4AOA - chains A and B; structure by X-ray diffraction, 2.28 A resolution.

Chain A (and B):
Protein: Beta-phenylalanine aminotransferase
Organism: Variovorax paradoxus
Notes: chain B of this document is another copy of the same molecule, construct and numbering; everything in this record applies to it too
Amino-acid sequence (454 residues; each row starts with the number of its first residue; numbers below 1 keep their minus sign (Met-19 is residue -19)):
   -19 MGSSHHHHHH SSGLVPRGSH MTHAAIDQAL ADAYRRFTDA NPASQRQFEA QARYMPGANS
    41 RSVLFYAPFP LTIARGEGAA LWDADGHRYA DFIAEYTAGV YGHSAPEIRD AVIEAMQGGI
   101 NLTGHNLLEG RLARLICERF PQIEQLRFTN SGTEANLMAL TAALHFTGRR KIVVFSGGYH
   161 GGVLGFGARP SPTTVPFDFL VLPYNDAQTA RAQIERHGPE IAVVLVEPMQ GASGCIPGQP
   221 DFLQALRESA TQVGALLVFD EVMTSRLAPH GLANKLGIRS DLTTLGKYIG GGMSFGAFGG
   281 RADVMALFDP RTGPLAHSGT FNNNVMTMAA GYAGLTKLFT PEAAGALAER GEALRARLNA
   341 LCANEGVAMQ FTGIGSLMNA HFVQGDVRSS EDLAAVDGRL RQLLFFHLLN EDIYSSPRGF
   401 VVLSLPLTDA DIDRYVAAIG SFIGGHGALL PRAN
Not modelled in the structure: -19 to 4 (chain B: -19 to 2)
Small-molecule neighbours:
  - IK2 (4'-deoxy-4'-acetylyamino-pyridoxal-5'-phosphate), molecule 1: Arg41, Val43, Tyr76, Ser131, Gly132, Thr133, Asn136, Tyr159, His160, Gly161, Glu207, Asp240, Val242, Met243, Lys267
  - IK2, molecule 2: Glu134, Ser298, Gly299, Thr300
Reported in the primary citation:
  - binding site for IK2: Arg41, Lys267
  - mutagenesis - R41A: abolished catalytic activity on (S)-b-phenylalanine
  - specificity-determining residues: Tyr76, Ser298 (proposed by the authors, not directly observed)

Interface between chain A and chain B:
Pairs across the interface (204):
  Phe28(A) - Arg291(B)
  Gln31(A) - His105(B)
  Gln31(A) - Asn106(B)
  Gln31(A) - Glu109(B)  hydrogen bond
  Gln31(A) - Gly110(B)
  Ala32(A) - Gln125(B)  hydrogen bond (backbone-side chain)
  Arg33(A) - Glu124(B)
  Arg33(A) - Gln125(B)
  Tyr34(A) - Arg114(B)
  Tyr34(A) - Gln125(B)
  Tyr34(A) - Leu126(B)  hydrogen bond (backbone-backbone)
  Met35(A) - Ala113(B)  hydrophobic
  Met35(A) - Gln125(B)  hydrogen bond (backbone-side chain)
  Met35(A) - Leu126(B)
  Met35(A) - Arg127(B)
  Met35(A) - Phe128(B)  hydrophobic
  Pro36(A) - Gln125(B)
  Pro36(A) - Leu126(B)
  Pro36(A) - Arg127(B)
  Pro36(A) - Met285(B)
  Pro36(A) - Asp289(B)
  Pro36(A) - Pro290(B)
  Gly37(A) - Asp289(B)  hydrogen bond (backbone-side chain)
  Gly37(A) - Arg291(B)
  Ala38(A) - His105(B)  hydrogen bond (backbone-side chain)
  Asn39(A) - His105(B)  hydrogen bond
  Asn39(A) - Arg127(B)  hydrogen bond (backbone-side chain)
  Asn39(A) - Pro290(B)
  Ser40(A) - Glu109(B)
  Ser40(A) - Arg127(B)
  Ser40(A) - Phe128(B)  hydrogen bond (side chain-backbone)
  Ser40(A) - His297(B)
  Ser40(A) - Asn302(B)  hydrogen bond (backbone-side chain)
  Arg41(A) - Arg127(B)
  Arg41(A) - His297(B)
  Arg41(A) - Gly299(B)  hydrogen bond (side chain-backbone)
  Arg41(A) - Thr300(B)  hydrogen bond (side chain-backbone)
  Arg41(A) - Asn303(B)
  Ser42(A) - Arg127(B)
  Ser42(A) - Ala296(B)
  Ser42(A) - His297(B)  hydrogen bond (side chain-backbone)
  Ser42(A) - Ser298(B)  hydrogen bond (backbone-side chain)
  Val43(A) - Ser298(B)  hydrogen bond (backbone-side chain)
  Leu44(A) - Gly104(B)
  Leu44(A) - His105(B)
  Leu44(A) - Asn303(B)
  Phe45(A) - Pro290(B)  hydrophobic
  Phe45(A) - Arg291(B)
  Pro50(A) - His105(B)
  Leu51(A) - His105(B)
  Thr52(A) - His105(B)
  Thr52(A) - Asn106(B)
  Thr52(A) - Leu107(B)
  Ile53(A) - Leu102(B)
  Ile53(A) - His105(B)  hydrogen bond (backbone-backbone)
  Ile53(A) - Asn106(B)
  Ala54(A) - Leu107(B)  hydrophobic
  Arg55(A) - Gly98(B)
  Arg55(A) - Leu102(B)
  Gly56(A) - Gly98(B)  hydrogen bond (backbone-backbone)
  Gly56(A) - Gly99(B)
  Gly56(A) - Leu102(B)
  Leu61(A) - Leu102(B)  hydrophobic
  Ile73(A) - Thr103(B)
  Ala74(A) - Thr103(B)
  Glu75(A) - Asn101(B)
  Glu75(A) - Leu102(B)  hydrogen bond (side chain-backbone)
  Glu75(A) - Thr103(B)  hydrogen bond (backbone-side chain)
  Glu75(A) - Thr300(B)
  Tyr76(A) - Thr103(B)
  Ala78(A) - Thr300(B)
  Gly79(A) - Asn101(B)
  His83(A) - Gly99(B)
  His83(A) - Ile100(B)  hydrogen bond (side chain-backbone)
  His83(A) - Asn101(B)  hydrogen bond (side chain-backbone)
  Arg89(A) - Met96(B)
  Val92(A) - Met96(B)  hydrophobic
  Ile93(A) - Ile93(B)  hydrophobic
  Met96(A) - Arg89(B)
  Met96(A) - Val92(B)  hydrophobic
  Met96(A) - Ile93(B)  hydrophobic
  Gly98(A) - Arg55(B)
  Gly98(A) - Gly56(B)  hydrogen bond (backbone-backbone)
  Gly99(A) - Gly56(B)
  Gly99(A) - His83(B)
  Ile100(A) - His83(B)  hydrogen bond (backbone-side chain)
  Ile100(A) - Met273(B)  hydrophobic
  Asn101(A) - Glu75(B)
  Asn101(A) - Gly79(B)
  Asn101(A) - His83(B)  hydrogen bond (backbone-side chain)
  Asn101(A) - Gly272(B)  hydrogen bond (side chain-backbone)
  Leu102(A) - Ile53(B)
  Leu102(A) - Arg55(B)
  Leu102(A) - Gly56(B)
  Leu102(A) - Leu61(B)
  Leu102(A) - Glu75(B)  hydrogen bond (backbone-side chain)
  Thr103(A) - Leu44(B)
  Thr103(A) - Ile73(B)
  Thr103(A) - Ala74(B)
  Thr103(A) - Glu75(B)  hydrogen bond (side chain-backbone)
  Thr103(A) - Tyr76(B)
  Thr103(A) - Tyr394(B)  hydrogen bond (backbone-side chain)
  Gly104(A) - Leu44(B)
  His105(A) - Gln31(B)  hydrogen bond
  His105(A) - Gly37(B)
  His105(A) - Ala38(B)  hydrogen bond (side chain-backbone)
  His105(A) - Asn39(B)  hydrogen bond
  His105(A) - Leu44(B)
  His105(A) - Pro50(B)
  His105(A) - Leu51(B)
  His105(A) - Thr52(B)
  His105(A) - Ile53(B)  hydrogen bond (backbone-backbone)
  Asn106(A) - Gln31(B)
  Asn106(A) - Thr52(B)
  Asn106(A) - Ile53(B)
  Leu107(A) - Thr52(B)
  Leu107(A) - Ala54(B)  hydrophobic
  Glu109(A) - Gln31(B)
  Glu109(A) - Met35(B)
  Gly110(A) - Gln31(B)  hydrogen bond (backbone-side chain)
  Ala113(A) - Met35(B)  hydrophobic
  Arg114(A) - Arg33(B)
  Arg114(A) - Tyr34(B)  hydrogen bond
  Glu124(A) - Arg33(B)
  Gln125(A) - Ala32(B)  hydrogen bond (side chain-backbone)
  Gln125(A) - Arg33(B)
  Gln125(A) - Tyr34(B)
  Gln125(A) - Pro36(B)
  Leu126(A) - Tyr34(B)  hydrogen bond (backbone-backbone)
  Leu126(A) - Met35(B)
  Leu126(A) - Pro36(B)
  Arg127(A) - Pro36(B)
  Arg127(A) - Asn39(B)  hydrogen bond
  Arg127(A) - Ser40(B)
  Arg127(A) - Arg41(B)
  Arg127(A) - Ser42(B)  hydrogen bond
  Phe128(A) - Met35(B)  hydrophobic
  Phe128(A) - Ser40(B)  hydrogen bond (backbone-side chain)
  Asn130(A) - Asn130(B)
  Ser131(A) - Glu134(B)  hydrogen bond
  Thr133(A) - Glu134(B)
  Glu134(A) - Ser131(B)  hydrogen bond
  Glu134(A) - Thr133(B)
  Leu137(A) - Leu137(B)  hydrophobic
  Met138(A) - Val163(B)  hydrophobic
  Thr141(A) - Thr173(B)
  Tyr159(A) - Ser298(B)
  Val163(A) - Met138(B)  hydrophobic
  Val163(A) - Thr141(B)
  Pro172(A) - His145(B)
  Pro172(A) - Leu295(B)  hydrophobic
  Thr173(A) - Met138(B)
  Thr173(A) - Thr141(B)
  Thr173(A) - Ala296(B)
  Val175(A) - Val175(B)  hydrophobic
  Pro176(A) - Arg150(B)
  Pro176(A) - Pro176(B)
  Pro176(A) - Phe177(B)
  Phe177(A) - Val175(B)  hydrophobic
  Phe177(A) - Pro176(B)
  Lys267(A) - Thr300(B)  hydrogen bond
  Lys267(A) - Phe301(B)
  Gly272(A) - Asn101(B)  hydrogen bond (backbone-side chain)
  Gly272(A) - Phe301(B)
  Met273(A) - Phe301(B)
  Met273(A) - Met306(B)  hydrophobic
  Ser274(A) - Ser274(B)  hydrogen bond
  Ser274(A) - Phe301(B)
  Phe275(A) - Phe301(B)
  Met285(A) - Pro36(B)
  Asp289(A) - Pro36(B)
  Asp289(A) - Gly37(B)
  Pro290(A) - Pro36(B)
  Pro290(A) - Gly37(B)
  Pro290(A) - Asn39(B)
  Pro290(A) - Phe45(B)  hydrophobic
  Arg291(A) - Phe28(B)
  Arg291(A) - Gly37(B)
  Arg291(A) - Phe45(B)
  Leu295(A) - Pro172(B)  hydrophobic
  Ala296(A) - Ser42(B)
  Ala296(A) - Thr173(B)
  His297(A) - Ser40(B)
  His297(A) - Arg41(B)
  His297(A) - Ser42(B)  hydrogen bond (backbone-side chain)
  Ser298(A) - Ser42(B)  hydrogen bond (side chain-backbone)
  Ser298(A) - Val43(B)  hydrogen bond (side chain-backbone)
  Ser298(A) - Tyr159(B)
  Gly299(A) - Arg41(B)  hydrogen bond (backbone-side chain)
  Thr300(A) - Arg41(B)  hydrogen bond (backbone-side chain)
  Thr300(A) - Ala78(B)
  Thr300(A) - Lys267(B)
  Phe301(A) - Ala78(B)  hydrophobic
  Phe301(A) - Lys267(B)
  Phe301(A) - Gly272(B)
  Phe301(A) - Met273(B)
  Phe301(A) - Ser274(B)
  Phe301(A) - Phe275(B)
  Asn302(A) - Ser40(B)  hydrogen bond (side chain-backbone)
  Asn303(A) - Arg41(B)
  Asn303(A) - Leu44(B)
  Met306(A) - Met273(B)  hydrophobic
  Tyr394(A) - Thr103(B)  hydrogen bond (side chain-backbone)
  Tyr394(A) - Gly104(B)
Interface residues without a listed pair, chain A (97 interface residues in all): Gln27, Gly82, Ile88, Cys117, Glu118, His145, Arg150, Phe288, Pro294
Interface residues without a listed pair, chain B (99 interface residues in all): Gln27, Gly82, Ile88, Gln97, Cys117, Glu118, Gly162, Phe288, Pro294

Overview:
The interface between chain A and chain B involves 97 residues on one side and 99 on the other, with 51
hydrogen bonds. Polar pairs include Gln31(A)-Glu109(B), Ala32(A)-Gln125(B) and Met35(A)-Gln125(B). Chain A
binds compound IK2. From the paper: a binding site for IK2 at Arg41(A) and Lys267(A); R41A of chain A
abolishes catalytic activity on (S)-b-phenylalanine.
Chain A and chain B are both Beta-phenylalanine aminotransferase (Variovorax paradoxus); the structure,
Biochemical properties and crystal structure of a novel beta- phenylalanine aminotransferase from Variovorax
paradoxus, was determined by X-ray diffraction, deposited together with 4AO9.
